Entry 8ZPQ (X-ray diffraction, 2.75 A resolution); this record covers chains L and F of the 3 polymer chains in the assembly.

== Chain L ==
Molecule: 70fab-L
From: Homo sapiens
Chain sequence (216 residues; row label = number of the first residue in the row; numbers below 1 keep their minus sign (Asp-2 is residue -2)):
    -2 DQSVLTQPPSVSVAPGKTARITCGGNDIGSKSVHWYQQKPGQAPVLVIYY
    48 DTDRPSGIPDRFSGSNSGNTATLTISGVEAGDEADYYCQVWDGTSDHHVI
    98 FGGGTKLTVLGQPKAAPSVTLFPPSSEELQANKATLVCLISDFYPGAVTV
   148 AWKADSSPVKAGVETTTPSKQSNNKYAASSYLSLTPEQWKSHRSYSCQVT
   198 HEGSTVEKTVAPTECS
Disordered / not traced: -2, 212-213
Cystine bridges: Cys20-Cys85, Cys135-Cys194

== Chain F ==
Molecule: Spike protein S1
From: Severe acute respiratory syndrome coronavirus 2
Notes: fragment: rbd
Reference sequence: P0DTC2 (SPIKE_SARS2); residues 1-223 here correspond to UniProt positions 319-541 (UniProt number = residue number + 318)
Chain sequence (223 residues; each row starts with the number of its first residue):
     1 RVQPTESIVRFPNITNLCPFDEVFNATTFASVYAWNRKRISNCVADYSVL
    51 YNFAPFFAFKCYGVSPTKLNDLCFTNVYADSFVIRGNEVSQIAPGQTGNI
   101 ADYNYKLPDDFTGCVIAWNSNKLDSTVGGNYNYRYRLFRKSNLKPFERDI
   151 STEIYQAGNKPCNGVAGVNCYFPLQSYGFRPTYGVGHQPYRVVVLSFELL
   201 HAPATVCGPKKSTNLVKNKCVNF
Disordered / not traced: 1-14, 50-56, 167-169, 213-223
Differences from the reference sequence: variant Asp21 (Gly339 in P0DTC2), Thr28 (Arg346 in P0DTC2), Phe53 (Ser371 in P0DTC2), Pro55 (Ser373 in P0DTC2), Phe57 (Ser375 in P0DTC2), Ala58 (Thr376 in P0DTC2), Asn87 (Asp405 in P0DTC2), Ser90 (Arg408 in P0DTC2), Asn99 (Lys417 in P0DTC2), Lys122 (Asn440 in P0DTC2), Thr126 (Lys444 in P0DTC2), Arg134 (Leu452 in P0DTC2), Asn159 (Ser477 in P0DTC2), Lys160 (Thr478 in P0DTC2), Ala166 (Glu484 in P0DTC2), Val168 (Phe486 in P0DTC2), Arg180 (Gln498 in P0DTC2), Tyr183 (Asn501 in P0DTC2), His187 (Tyr505 in P0DTC2)
Cystine bridges: Cys18-Cys43, Cys61-Cys114, Cys73-Cys207, Cys162-Cys170
UniProt features mapped onto this chain:
  - region: Asn130 to Tyr133, Tyr135 to Phe138 (Immunodominant HLA epitope recognized by the CD8+)
  - glycosylation: Thr5 (O-linked (GalNAc) threonine), Ser7 (O-linked (HexNAc...) serine), Asn13 (N-linked (GlcNAc...) (complex) asparagine), Asn25 (N-linked (GlcNAc...) (complex) asparagine)

== How chain L and chain F interact ==
Contacting residue pairs (24; chain L residue first):
  Asp24(L) with Thr27(F), hydrogen bond (side chain-backbone)
  Gly26(L) with Glu22(F); Lys38(F), hydrogen bond (backbone-side chain)
  Ser27(L) with Glu22(F); Ala26(F); Lys38(F)
  Lys28(L) with Lys38(F), hydrogen bond (backbone-side chain)
  Ser29(L) with Lys38(F); Arg39(F), hydrogen bond (side chain-backbone)
  Tyr47(L) with Arg39(F); Tyr78(F)
  Asp48(L) with Lys38(F), salt bridge
  Asp50(L) with Arg39(F), salt bridge
  Asn63(L) with Lys38(F)
  Trp88(L) with Ala34(F); Trp35(F); Asn36(F), hydrogen bond (backbone-side chain); Arg148(F)
  Asp89(L) with Asn36(F)
  Gly90(L) with Ala34(F); Asn36(F)
  Thr91(L) with Phe29(F); Ala30(F)
  His95(L) with Ile150(F)
Also at the interface, not in a pair above, chain L (17 interface residues in all): Tyr46, Thr49, Asp93
Also at the interface, not in a pair above, chain F (20 interface residues in all): Thr28, Ser31, Tyr33, Arg37, Ser41, Asn42, Arg134

== In short ==
The interface between chain L and chain F involves 17 residues on one side and 20 on the other, with 5
hydrogen bonds and 2 salt bridges. Polar pairs include Asp48(L)-Lys38(F), Asp50(L)-Arg39(F) and
Asp24(L)-Thr27(F).
Chain L is 70fab-L (Homo sapiens) and chain F is Spike protein S1 (Severe acute respiratory syndrome
coronavirus 2); the structure, Crystal structure of SARS-Cov-2-BQ1.1-RBD and 70fab, was determined by X-ray
diffraction.
